PDB entry 6V8W | X-ray diffraction, 2.80 A resolution | chains A and AA

== Chain A ==
Name: Chromodomain Y-like protein 2
From: Homo sapiens
Notes: fragment: chromodomain
UniProt: Q8N8U2 (CDYL2_HUMAN); residues 2-62 here = UniProt positions 2-62
Chain sequence (62 residues; row label = number of the first residue in the row):
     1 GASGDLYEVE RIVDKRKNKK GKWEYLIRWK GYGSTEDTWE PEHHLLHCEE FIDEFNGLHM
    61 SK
Not modelled in the structure: 1-3, 54-62
Sequence notes: expression tag (1)

== Chain AA ==
Name: Iva-phe-ala-phe-5T3-ser-NH2
Chain sequence (7 residues; each row starts with the number of its first residue; numbering starts at 0):
     0 XFAFXSX
Modified positions: IVA (isovaleric acid) at position 0; 5T3 (N~6~-ethyl-N~6~-propan-2-yl-L-lysine) at position 4; NH2 (amino group) at position 6

== How chain A and chain AA interact ==
Contacting residue pairs (31; chain A residue first):
  Gly4(A) with Phe3(AA)
  Asp5(A) with Phe3(AA)
  Leu6(A) with Ala2(AA); Phe3(AA), hydrophobic
  Tyr7(A) with Phe1(AA); Ala2(AA), hydrogen bond (backbone-backbone); 5T3_4(AA)
  Glu8(A) with IVA_0(AA); Phe1(AA)
  Val9(A) with IVA_0(AA), hydrogen bond (backbone-backbone); Ala2(AA), hydrophobic
  Trp29(A) with Ala2(AA); Phe3(AA); 5T3_4(AA)
  Tyr32(A) with 5T3_4(AA)
  Glu36(A) with 5T3_4(AA)
  Thr38(A) with 5T3_4(AA)
  Glu40(A) with Phe3(AA); 5T3_4(AA); Ser5(AA), hydrogen bond (side chain-backbone); NH2_6(AA), hydrogen bond (side chain-backbone)
  His44(A) with Phe1(AA); Ala2(AA); Phe3(AA), hydrogen bond (side chain-backbone); Ser5(AA); NH2_6(AA)
  Leu45(A) with Phe1(AA); Ala2(AA), hydrophobic
  Leu46(A) with IVA_0(AA); Phe1(AA), hydrogen bond (backbone-backbone); Phe3(AA), hydrophobic
Also at the interface, not in a pair above, chain A (16 interface residues in all): Pro41, Cys48
The authors on this interface:
  - interface residues, chain A: Leu6(A), Val9(A), Leu46(A)

== Summary ==
The interface between chain A and chain AA involves 16 residues on one side and 7 on the other; the contacts
include 6 hydrogen bonds. Polar contacts include Glu40(A)-Ser5(AA), Glu40(A)-NH2_6(AA) and His44(A)-Phe3(AA).
The paper reports interface residues Leu6(A), Val9(A) and Leu46(A).
Here chain A is Chromodomain Y-like protein 2 (Homo sapiens) and chain AA is Iva-phe-ala-phe-5T3-ser-NH2.
Entry 6V8W (CDYL2 chromodomain in complex with a synthetic peptide) was determined by X-ray diffraction
together with 6V2D, 6V2H, 6V2R, 6V2S, 6V3N and 6V41 from the same study.
